Entry 6LOD (electron microscopy, 3.20 A resolution); this record covers chains B and C of the 6 polymer chains in the assembly.

# Chain B
Protein: Fe-S-cluster-containing hydrogenase components 1-like protein
Organism: Roseiflexus castenholzii (strain DSM 13941 / HLO8)
UniProtKB: A7NJ88 (A7NJ88_ROSCS); residues 78-1010 here = UniProt positions 78-1010
Amino-acid sequence (933 residues; row label = number of the first residue in the row):
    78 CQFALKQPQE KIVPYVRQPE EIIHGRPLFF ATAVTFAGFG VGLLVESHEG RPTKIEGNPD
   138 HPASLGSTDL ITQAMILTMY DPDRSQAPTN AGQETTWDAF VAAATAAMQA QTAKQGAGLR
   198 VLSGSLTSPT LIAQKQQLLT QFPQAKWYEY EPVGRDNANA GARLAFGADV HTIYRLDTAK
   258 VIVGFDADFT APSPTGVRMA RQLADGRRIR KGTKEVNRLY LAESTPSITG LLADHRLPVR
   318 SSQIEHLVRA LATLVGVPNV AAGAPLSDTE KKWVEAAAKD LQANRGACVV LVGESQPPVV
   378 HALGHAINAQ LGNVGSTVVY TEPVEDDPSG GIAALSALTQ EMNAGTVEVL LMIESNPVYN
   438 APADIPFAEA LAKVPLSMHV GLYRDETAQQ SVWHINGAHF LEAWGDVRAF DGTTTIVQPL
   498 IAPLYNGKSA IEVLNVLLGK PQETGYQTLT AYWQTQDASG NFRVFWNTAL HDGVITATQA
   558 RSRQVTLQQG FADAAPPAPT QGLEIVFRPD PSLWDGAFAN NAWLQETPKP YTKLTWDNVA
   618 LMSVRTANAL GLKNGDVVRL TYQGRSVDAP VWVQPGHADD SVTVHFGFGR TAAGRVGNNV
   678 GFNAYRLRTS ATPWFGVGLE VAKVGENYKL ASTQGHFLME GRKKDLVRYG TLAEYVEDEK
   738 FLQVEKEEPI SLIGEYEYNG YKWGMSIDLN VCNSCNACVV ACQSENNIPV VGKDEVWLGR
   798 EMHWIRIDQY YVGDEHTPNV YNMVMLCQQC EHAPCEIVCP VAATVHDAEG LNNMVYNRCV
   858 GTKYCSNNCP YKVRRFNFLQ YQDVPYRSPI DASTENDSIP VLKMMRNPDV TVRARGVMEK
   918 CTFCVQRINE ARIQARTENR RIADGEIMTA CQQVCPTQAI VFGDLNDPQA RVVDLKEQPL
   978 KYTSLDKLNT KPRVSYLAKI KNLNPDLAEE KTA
Disordered / not traced: 1007-1010
Ion coordination: 4Fe-4S cluster Fe site 1: Cys769, Cys772, Cys775, Cys952; 4Fe-4S cluster Fe site 2: Cys779, Cys918, Cys921, Cys948; 4Fe-4S cluster Fe site 3: Cys824, Cys827, Cys832, Cys866; 3Fe-4S cluster Fe: Cys836, Cys856, Cys862
Small-molecule neighbours:
  - EL6 ([(2S)-2-octadecanoyloxypropyl] octadecanoate): Cys78, Phe80, Arg912
  - 3Fe-4S cluster (F3S): Val835, Cys836, Pro837, Val838, Ala840, Thr841, Met851, Arg855, Cys856, Val857, Gly858, Thr859, Lys860, Tyr861, Cys862, Arg871, Phe873, Met915
  - heme c (HEC), molecule 1: Ala839, Val842, Val852, Asn854, Arg855
  - heme c (HEC), molecule 2: Asn926, Arg929, Ile930, Arg933
  - 4Fe-4S cluster (SF4), molecule 1: Met762, Cys775, Cys779, Asn783, Trp801, Ile802, Leu823, Cys918, Thr919, Phe920, Cys921, Thr946, Ala947, Cys948
  - 4Fe-4S cluster (SF4), molecule 2: Val768, Cys769, Asn770, Ser771, Cys772, Asn773, Ala774, Cys775, Ile804, Val821, Val951, Cys952, Pro953, Thr954, Ala956, Ile957
  - 4Fe-4S cluster (SF4), molecule 3: Cys824, Gln825, Gln826, Cys827, Ala830, Pro831, Cys832, Asn849, Cys866, Pro867, Tyr868, Val870, Arg871, Lys917

# Chain C
Protein: Polysulphide reductase NrfD
Organism: Roseiflexus castenholzii (strain DSM 13941 / HLO8)
UniProtKB: A7NJ89 (A7NJ89_ROSCS); residue numbers follow UniProt; this construct covers 1-471
Amino-acid sequence (471 residues; each row starts with the number of its first residue):
     1 MASQPAQKSA YGKMLEELLG PKQTYESVTR TIGDIVLTPI RKTPWGWPVG FVIAALGLLM
    61 YLFSLAVLFT VGVGVWGINI PVAWGFDIIN FVWWIGIGHA GTLISAILLL FRQDWRTSIN
   121 RAAEAMTIFA VACAGIYPLV HTGRPWLDYW MLPYPGTLGM WPQFRSALEW DVFAISTYAT
   181 VSILFWYLGL IPDLASLRDR ATNIWVKRFY GFLALGWRGG ARDWNRYEVA SLILAGLSTP
   241 LVLSVHSIIS LDFAISQLPG WHVTVFPPYF VAGAVYCGFA MVILLLVPLR RWYKLHDLIT
   301 IKHFDLMGKV MLASGLVVAY GYFAEIFYAW YSANIYEYFL ITNRTMGPYA WSYWALIVLN
   361 VAIPQLLWFK RFRVSLPWLF FISICINIGM WFERWVIIVL SLHRDFLPSS WGYYTPSVWD
   421 ISLYAGSFGW FFFLFFLFIR LLPAISIFEV RDLVHKTETE KALAHGSAGH H
Disordered / not traced: 1-8, 465-471
Small-molecule neighbours:
  - EL6 ([(2S)-2-octadecanoyloxypropyl] octadecanoate), molecule 1: Leu62, Leu65, Ala66, Phe69, Thr70, Leu139, Pro145, Trp146
  - EL6, molecule 2: Leu139, Tyr149, Leu152, Ser176
  - heme c (HEC): Trp150, Leu158, Met160

# Interface between chain B and chain C
Pairs across the interface (128; chain B residue first):
  Cys78(B) - Phe69(C)  hydrogen bond (side chain-backbone)
  Cys78(B) - Trp146(C)  hydrophobic
  Phe80(B) - Trp146(C)  hydrophobic
  Gln711(B) - Pro408(C)
  Gln711(B) - Ser409(C)
  Gln711(B) - Ser410(C)
  Gly712(B) - Trp411(C)
  His713(B) - Pro408(C)  hydrogen bond (backbone-backbone)
  His713(B) - Trp411(C)
  Leu715(B) - Pro408(C)
  Gly718(B) - Ile335(C)
  Arg719(B) - Ile335(C)
  Arg719(B) - Tyr336(C)
  Arg719(B) - Phe339(C)
  Arg719(B) - Asp405(C)  hydrogen bond (side chain-backbone)
  Arg719(B) - Phe406(C)  hydrogen bond (side chain-backbone)
  Arg719(B) - Pro408(C)
  Asp722(B) - Tyr336(C)  hydrogen bond
  Leu723(B) - Leu407(C)  hydrophobic
  Leu723(B) - Pro408(C)
  Leu795(B) - Asn79(C)
  Gly796(B) - Ile80(C)  hydrogen bond (backbone-backbone)
  Arg797(B) - Gly74(C)  hydrogen bond (side chain-backbone)
  Arg797(B) - Gly77(C)
  Arg797(B) - Ile78(C)  hydrogen bond (side chain-backbone)
  Arg803(B) - Leu407(C)
  Arg803(B) - Ser409(C)  hydrogen bond
  Asp805(B) - Ser409(C)  hydrogen bond
  Tyr807(B) - Pro408(C)
  Tyr807(B) - Ser409(C)  hydrogen bond
  Met822(B) - Leu407(C)  hydrophobic
  Pro831(B) - Gln257(C)
  Glu833(B) - Gln163(C)
  Ile834(B) - Gln163(C)
  Ile834(B) - Arg165(C)
  Ile834(B) - Ser166(C)  hydrogen bond (backbone-backbone)
  Ile834(B) - Ile255(C)  hydrophobic
  Val835(B) - Ser166(C)
  Cys836(B) - Gln163(C)
  Cys836(B) - Ser166(C)
  Pro837(B) - Met151(C)  hydrophobic
  Pro837(B) - Pro162(C)
  Pro837(B) - Gln163(C)  hydrogen bond (backbone-backbone)
  Pro837(B) - Ser166(C)
  Pro837(B) - Leu168(C)  hydrophobic
  Pro837(B) - Glu169(C)
  Val838(B) - Trp150(C)
  Val838(B) - Met151(C)  hydrophobic
  Val838(B) - Met160(C)
  Val838(B) - Trp161(C)
  Ala839(B) - Met160(C)  hydrophobic
  Tyr853(B) - Arg144(C)  hydrogen bond (backbone-side chain)
  Asn854(B) - Arg144(C)  hydrogen bond (backbone-side chain)
  Asn854(B) - Trp150(C)
  Arg855(B) - Trp150(C)
  Arg855(B) - Met160(C)
  Arg855(B) - Trp161(C)  hydrogen bond (side chain-backbone)
  Arg855(B) - Pro162(C)
  Cys856(B) - Arg144(C)  hydrogen bond (backbone-side chain)
  Val857(B) - Thr142(C)
  Val857(B) - Gly143(C)  hydrogen bond (backbone-backbone)
  Val857(B) - Arg144(C)  hydrogen bond (backbone-backbone)
  Val857(B) - Leu147(C)
  Val857(B) - Trp150(C)  hydrophobic
  Gly858(B) - His141(C)
  Gly858(B) - Thr142(C)
  Gly858(B) - Gly143(C)  hydrogen bond (backbone-backbone)
  Thr859(B) - His141(C)
  Thr859(B) - Thr142(C)
  Thr859(B) - Leu168(C)
  Lys860(B) - Ile78(C)
  Lys860(B) - Ala83(C)
  Lys860(B) - Trp84(C)  hydrogen bond (backbone-side chain)
  Lys860(B) - Asp87(C)  salt bridge
  Lys860(B) - His141(C)  hydrogen bond (side chain-backbone)
  Tyr861(B) - Trp84(C)  hydrophobic
  Tyr861(B) - Leu251(C)
  Tyr861(B) - Asp252(C)  hydrogen bond (side chain-backbone)
  Tyr861(B) - Phe253(C)
  Tyr861(B) - Ile255(C)
  Tyr861(B) - Ser256(C)  hydrogen bond (side chain-backbone)
  Ser863(B) - Ile80(C)  hydrogen bond (side chain-backbone)
  Asn864(B) - Ala83(C)
  Asn864(B) - Trp84(C)
  Asn864(B) - Ser256(C)
  Asn864(B) - Leu258(C)
  Asn864(B) - Trp261(C)
  Asn864(B) - Leu402(C)
  Asn865(B) - Ser256(C)  hydrogen bond
  Asn865(B) - Gln257(C)  hydrogen bond (side chain-backbone)
  Pro867(B) - Asp405(C)
  Pro867(B) - Phe406(C)
  Tyr868(B) - Leu407(C)
  Lys869(B) - Pro81(C)
  Lys869(B) - Asp405(C)  salt bridge
  Lys869(B) - Ser410(C)
  Arg871(B) - Ile80(C)
  Arg872(B) - Ile80(C)
  Phe873(B) - Val73(C)  hydrophobic
  Phe873(B) - Ile80(C)
  Phe873(B) - Gly143(C)
  Phe875(B) - Val73(C)
  Phe875(B) - Gly74(C)
  Phe875(B) - Ile78(C)  hydrophobic
  Phe875(B) - Asn79(C)
  Phe875(B) - Ile80(C)  hydrophobic
  Leu876(B) - Val71(C)
  Leu876(B) - Gly74(C)
  Ile887(B) - Val71(C)
  Ala889(B) - Thr70(C)
  Glu892(B) - Thr70(C)
  Glu892(B) - Val71(C)
  Arg912(B) - Phe69(C)  hydrogen bond (side chain-backbone)
  Arg912(B) - Val71(C)
  Arg912(B) - Gly72(C)
  Arg912(B) - Gly143(C)
  Arg912(B) - Trp146(C)
  Gly913(B) - Gly143(C)
  Gly913(B) - Arg144(C)
  Val914(B) - Arg144(C)
  Leu982(B) - Tyr336(C)
  Leu982(B) - Phe406(C)  hydrophobic
  Leu982(B) - Leu407(C)  hydrophobic
  Lys984(B) - Asn334(C)
  Lys984(B) - Tyr336(C)
  Leu985(B) - Gln257(C)
  Leu985(B) - Phe406(C)  hydrophobic
  Thr987(B) - Gln257(C)
Interface residues without a listed pair, chain B (61 interface residues in all): Glu717, Glu792, Met820, Pro886, Asp888, Ser981
Interface residues without a listed pair, chain C (55 interface residues in all): Leu68, Val75, Trp76, Asp148, Arg404

# Summary
Chain B and chain C form an interface of 61 and 55 residues respectively, with 28 hydrogen bonds and 2 salt
bridges. Among the polar pairs are Lys860(B)-Asp87(C), Lys869(B)-Asp405(C) and Cys78(B)-Phe69(C).
Chain B is Fe-S-cluster-containing hydrogenase components 1-like protein and chain C is Polysulphide reductase
NrfD, both from Roseiflexus castenholzii (strain DSM 13941 / HLO8); the structure, Cryo-EM structure of the
air-oxidized photosynthetic alternative complex III from Roseiflexus castenholzii, was determined by electron
microscopy (same publication as 6LOE).
